3L75 - chains P and T of the 20 polymer chains in the assembly; structure by X-ray diffraction, 2.79 A resolution.

Chain P:
Name: Cytochrome B
Organism: Gallus gallus
Notes: EC 1.10.2.2
Reference sequence: P18946 (CYB_CHICK); residues 1-380 here = UniProt positions 1-380
Amino-acid sequence (380 residues; numbered 1 to 380; the number before each row is that of its first residue):
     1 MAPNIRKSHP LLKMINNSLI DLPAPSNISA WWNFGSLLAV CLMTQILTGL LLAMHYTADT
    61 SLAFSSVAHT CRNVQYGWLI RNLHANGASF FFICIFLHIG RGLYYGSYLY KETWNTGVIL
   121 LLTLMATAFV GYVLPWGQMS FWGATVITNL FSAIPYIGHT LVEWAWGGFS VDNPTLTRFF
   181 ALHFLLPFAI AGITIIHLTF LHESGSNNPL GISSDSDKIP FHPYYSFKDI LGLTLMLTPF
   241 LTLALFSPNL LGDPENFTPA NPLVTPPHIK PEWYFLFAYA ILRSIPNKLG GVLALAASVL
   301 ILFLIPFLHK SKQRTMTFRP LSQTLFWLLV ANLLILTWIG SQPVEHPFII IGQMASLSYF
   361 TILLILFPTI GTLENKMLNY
Not modelled in the structure: 1
Bound ions: heme Fe site 1: His-84, His-183; heme Fe site 2: His-98, His-197
Residues lining bound ligands:
  - FNM ((5S)-5-methyl-2-(methylsulfanyl)-5-phenyl-3-(phenylamino)-3,5-dihydro-4H-imidazol-4-one): Met-125, Ala-128, Phe-129, Tyr-132, Val-133, Met-139, Ser-140, Gly-143, Ala-144, Val-146, Ile-147, Ile-269, Lys-270, Pro-271, Glu-272, Tyr-274, Phe-275, Tyr-279
  - heme (HEM), molecule 1: Trp-32, Phe-34, Gly-35, Ser-36, Leu-38, Ala-39, Phe-91, Ile-95, His-98, Ile-99, Arg-101, Ser-107, Tyr-108, Tyr-110, Thr-113, Trp-114, Gly-117, Val-118, Leu-120, Leu-121, Ile-190, Thr-194, His-197, Leu-198, Leu-201, Ser-206, Asn-207
  - heme (HEM), molecule 2: Leu-42, Gln-45, Ile-46, Gly-49, Leu-50, Leu-52, Ala-53, Tyr-56, Val-67, Arg-81, His-84, Ala-85, Ala-88, Phe-91, Leu-124, Thr-127, Ala-128, Gly-131, Tyr-132, Leu-134, Pro-135, Phe-180, His-183, Phe-184, Pro-187, Ile-190, Tyr-274
  - UQ (Coenzyme Q10, (2Z,6E,10Z,14E,18E,22E,26Z)-isomer): Ser-18, Leu-19, Leu-22, Pro-23, Ala-24, Ile-28, Ser-36, Ala-39, Leu-198, Leu-201, His-202, Ser-206, Phe-221, Tyr-225, Asp-229
Swiss-Prot annotation at these positions:
  - binding site (heme b): His-84, His-98, His-183, His-197
  - binding site (a ubiquinone): His-202

Chain T:
Name: Mitochondrial ubiquinol-cytochrome C reductase ubiquinone-binding protein qp-C
Organism: Gallus gallus
Notes: EC 1.10.2.2
Reference sequence: D0VX32 (D0VX32_CHICK); numbering as in UniProt (aligned over 1-81)
Amino-acid sequence (81 residues; row label = number of the first residue in the row):
     1 GIHFGNLARV RHIITYSLSP FEQRAIPNIF SDALPNVWRR FSSQVFKVAP PFLGAYLLYS
    61 WGTQEFERLK RKNPADYEND Q
Not modelled in the structure: 1, 80-81

Interface between chain P and chain T:
Residue-residue contacts (34):
  Asn-17(P) with Ile-2(T)
  Asp-21(P) with Phe-4(T)
  Pro-23(P) with His-3(T); Phe-4(T), hydrophobic
  His-202(P) with His-3(T)
  Asp-215(P) with Leu-7(T); Ala-8(T)
  Lys-218(P) with Phe-4(T); Leu-7(T)
  Ile-219(P) with Phe-4(T)
  Pro-220(P) with Phe-4(T)
  Gln-323(P) with Gln-44(T); Lys-47(T), hydrogen bond
  Trp-327(P) with Lys-47(T); Val-48(T); Pro-51(T), hydrophobic; Phe-52(T), hydrophobic
  Leu-328(P) with Pro-51(T), hydrophobic
  Val-330(P) with Phe-52(T), hydrophobic
  Ala-331(P) with Pro-51(T); Phe-52(T), hydrophobic
  Ile-335(P) with Ala-55(T), hydrophobic; Leu-58(T), hydrophobic
  Trp-338(P) with Leu-58(T); Tyr-59(T)
  Pro-343(P) with Phe-66(T), hydrophobic
  Glu-345(P) with Phe-66(T)
  His-346(P) with Phe-66(T); Leu-69(T)
  Pro-347(P) with Trp-61(T), hydrophobic; Gly-62(T)
  Phe-348(P) with Gly-62(T); Phe-66(T), hydrophobic
  Ile-351(P) with Leu-58(T), hydrophobic
Other interface residues (no listed pair), chain P (23 interface residues in all): Ser-216, Pro-320
Other interface residues (no listed pair), chain T (20 interface residues in all): Val-10, Thr-63, Glu-65

In short:
The interface between chain P and chain T involves 23 residues on one side and 20 on the other; the contacts
include 1 hydrogen bond. Its one hydrogen-bonded contact is Gln-323(P)/Lys-47(T). Ligands of chain P: heme,
compound FNM and compound UQ.
Here chain P is Cytochrome B and chain T is Mitochondrial ubiquinol-cytochrome C reductase ubiquinone-binding
protein qp-C, both from Gallus gallus. Entry 3L75 (Cytochrome BC1 complex from chicken with fenamidone bound)
was determined by X-ray diffraction.
